PDB entry 1KV6 | X-ray diffraction, 2.70 A resolution | chains A and C of the 4 polymer chains in the assembly

== Chain A ==
Protein: Estrogen-related receptor gamma
From: Homo sapiens
Notes: fragment: ligand-binding domain
UniProtKB: P62508 (ERR3_HUMAN); residues 229-458 here = UniProt positions 229-458
Sequence (230 residues; each row starts with the number of its first residue):
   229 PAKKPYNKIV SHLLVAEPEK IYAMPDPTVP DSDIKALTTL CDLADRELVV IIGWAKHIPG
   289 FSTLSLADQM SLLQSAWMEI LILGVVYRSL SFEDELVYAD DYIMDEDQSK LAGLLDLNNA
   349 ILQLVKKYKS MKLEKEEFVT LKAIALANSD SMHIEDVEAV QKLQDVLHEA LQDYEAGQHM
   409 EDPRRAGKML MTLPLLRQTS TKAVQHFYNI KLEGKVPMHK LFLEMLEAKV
Disordered / not traced: 229-234, 457-458

== Chain C ==
Protein: steroid receptor coactivator 1
Notes: fragment: second NR-box
UniProtKB: Q13420 (Q13420); residues 686-700 here = UniProt positions 686-700
Sequence (15 residues; row label = number of the first residue in the row):
   686 RHKILHRLLQ EGSPS
Disordered / not traced: 686, 697-700

== Chain A / chain C interface ==
Residue-residue contacts (19; chain A residue first):
  Ile-280(A) / Leu-690(C)  hydrophobic
  Ile-280(A) / Leu-693(C)  hydrophobic
  Ile-280(A) / Leu-694(C)  hydrophobic
  Leu-294(A) / His-691(C)
  Leu-294(A) / Gln-695(C)
  Gln-297(A) / Leu-694(C)
  Met-298(A) / Leu-690(C)  hydrophobic
  Met-298(A) / His-691(C)
  Met-298(A) / Leu-694(C)  hydrophobic
  Leu-301(A) / Leu-694(C)  hydrophobic
  Gln-302(A) / Leu-690(C)
  Lys-448(A) / Ile-689(C)
  Leu-449(A) / Ile-689(C)
  Leu-449(A) / Leu-693(C)  hydrophobic
  Glu-452(A) / His-687(C)
  Glu-452(A) / Lys-688(C)  hydrogen bond (side chain-backbone)
  Glu-452(A) / Ile-689(C)  hydrogen bond (side chain-backbone)
  Glu-452(A) / Leu-690(C)  hydrogen bond (side chain-backbone)
  Met-453(A) / Leu-690(C)  hydrophobic
Also at the interface, not in a pair above, chain A (11 interface residues in all): Val-277

== In short ==
11 residues of chain A and 8 residues of chain C are in contact, with 3 hydrogen bonds. Among the polar pairs
are Glu-452(A)/Lys-688(C), Glu-452(A)/Ile-689(C) and Glu-452(A)/Leu-690(C).
Here chain A is Estrogen-related receptor gamma (Homo sapiens) and chain C is steroid receptor coactivator 1.
Entry 1KV6 (X-ray structure of the orphan nuclear receptor ERR3 ligand-binding domain in the constitutively
active conformation) was determined by X-ray diffraction.
